PDB entry 5JJI | X-ray diffraction, 2.60 A resolution | chains C and G of the 7 polymer chains in the assembly

[Chain C]
Molecule: Transcription termination factor Rho
Organism: Escherichia coli O157:H7
Notes: EC 3.6.4.-; fragment: rho; engineered mutation(s): N-terminal MGH insertion
UniProt: P0AG32 (RHO_ECO57); residues 2-417 here = UniProt positions 2-417
Amino-acid sequence (420 residues; each row starts with the number of its first residue; numbers below 1 keep their minus sign (Mse-2 is residue -2)):
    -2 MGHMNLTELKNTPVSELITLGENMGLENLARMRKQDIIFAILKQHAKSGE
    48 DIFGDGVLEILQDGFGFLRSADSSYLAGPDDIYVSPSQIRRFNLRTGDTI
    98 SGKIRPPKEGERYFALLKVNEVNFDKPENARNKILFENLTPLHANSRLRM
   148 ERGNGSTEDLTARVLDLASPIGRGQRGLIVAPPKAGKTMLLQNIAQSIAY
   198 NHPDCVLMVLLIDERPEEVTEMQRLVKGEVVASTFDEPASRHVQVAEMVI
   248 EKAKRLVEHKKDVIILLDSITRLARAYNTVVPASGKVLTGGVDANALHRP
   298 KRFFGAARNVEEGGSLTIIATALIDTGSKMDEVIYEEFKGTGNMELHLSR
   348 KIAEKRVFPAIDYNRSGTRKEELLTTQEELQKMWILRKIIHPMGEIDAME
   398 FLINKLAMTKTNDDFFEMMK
Unresolved in the structure: -2 to 0
Modified residues: Mse-2, Mse1 (selenomethionine); Mse21, Mse29, Mse147, Mse186, Mse205, Mse219, Mse245, Mse327, Mse341, Mse380, Mse390, Mse396, Mse405, Mse415, Mse416 (selenomethionine; parent Met)
Construct notes: initiating methionine (-2); expression tag (-1 to 1)
Metal / ion sites: Mg2+: Thr185 (together with ADP)
Residues lining bound ligands:
  - ADP / beryllium trifluoride, molecule 1: Thr158, Pro179, Pro180, Lys181, Ala182, Gly183, Lys184, Thr185, Mse186, Glu211, Arg212, Leu320, Phe355
  - ADP / beryllium trifluoride, molecule 2: Lys336, Gly337, Arg366, Lys367
Swiss-Prot annotation at these positions:
  - region: Gly61 to Arg66 (RNA-binding 1), Asp78 to Tyr80 (RNA-binding 1), Glu108 to Tyr110 (RNA-binding 1), Val284 to Gly288 (RNA-binding 2)
  - binding site (ATP): Gly169 to Gly174, Lys181 to Mse186, Arg212
  - site: Lys326 (RNA-binding 2)
What the authors report for this chain:
  - catalytic residues: Glu211, Arg269
  - binding site for the 12-nt RNA strand (chain G): Lys326
  - specificity-determining residues: Lys326 (proposed by the authors, not directly observed)

[Chain G]
Molecule: 12-nt RNA strand
Sequence (12 nucleotides; numbered 1 to 12; the number before each row is that of its first residue):
     1 UUUUUUUUUUUU
Unresolved in the structure: 8-12

[Chain C / chain G interface]
Residue-residue contacts (9):
  Val284(C) - U2(G)  hydrogen bond to the sugar
  Val284(C) - U3(G)  sugar contact
  Leu285(C) - U3(G)  sugar contact
  Thr286(C) - U4(G)  phosphate contact
  Gly287(C) - U3(G)  hydrogen bond to the phosphate
  Gly287(C) - U4(G)  hydrogen bond to the phosphate
  Gly288(C) - U3(G)  hydrogen bond to the sugar
  Lys326(C) - U6(G)  hydrogen bond to the sugar
  Lys326(C) - U7(G)  salt bridge to the phosphate
Interface residues without a listed pair, chain C (8 interface residues in all): Gly282, Lys283

[In short]
The interface between chain C and chain G involves 8 residues on one side and 5 on the other; the contacts
include 5 hydrogen bonds and 1 salt bridge. Polar pairs include Val284(C)-U2(G), Gly288(C)-U3(G) and
Lys326(C)-U6(G). The paper reports catalytic residues Glu211(C) and Arg269(C); a binding site for the 12-nt
RNA strand (chain G) at Lys326(C).
Chain C is Transcription termination factor Rho (Escherichia coli O157:H7) and chain G is a 12-nt RNA strand;
the structure, Rho transcription termination factor bound to rU7 and 6 ADP-BeF3 molecules, was determined by
X-ray diffraction (same publication as 5JJK and 5JJL).
